Entry 3JAX (electron microscopy, 23.00 A resolution (very low resolution: no residue pairs are listed; an interface is given only as per-side residue counts)); this record covers chains B and E of the 6 polymer chains in the assembly.

# Chain B
Name: myosin 2 heavy chain
Source organism: Schistosoma mansoni
Chain sequence (974 residues; numbered 1 to 974; the number before each row is that of its first residue):
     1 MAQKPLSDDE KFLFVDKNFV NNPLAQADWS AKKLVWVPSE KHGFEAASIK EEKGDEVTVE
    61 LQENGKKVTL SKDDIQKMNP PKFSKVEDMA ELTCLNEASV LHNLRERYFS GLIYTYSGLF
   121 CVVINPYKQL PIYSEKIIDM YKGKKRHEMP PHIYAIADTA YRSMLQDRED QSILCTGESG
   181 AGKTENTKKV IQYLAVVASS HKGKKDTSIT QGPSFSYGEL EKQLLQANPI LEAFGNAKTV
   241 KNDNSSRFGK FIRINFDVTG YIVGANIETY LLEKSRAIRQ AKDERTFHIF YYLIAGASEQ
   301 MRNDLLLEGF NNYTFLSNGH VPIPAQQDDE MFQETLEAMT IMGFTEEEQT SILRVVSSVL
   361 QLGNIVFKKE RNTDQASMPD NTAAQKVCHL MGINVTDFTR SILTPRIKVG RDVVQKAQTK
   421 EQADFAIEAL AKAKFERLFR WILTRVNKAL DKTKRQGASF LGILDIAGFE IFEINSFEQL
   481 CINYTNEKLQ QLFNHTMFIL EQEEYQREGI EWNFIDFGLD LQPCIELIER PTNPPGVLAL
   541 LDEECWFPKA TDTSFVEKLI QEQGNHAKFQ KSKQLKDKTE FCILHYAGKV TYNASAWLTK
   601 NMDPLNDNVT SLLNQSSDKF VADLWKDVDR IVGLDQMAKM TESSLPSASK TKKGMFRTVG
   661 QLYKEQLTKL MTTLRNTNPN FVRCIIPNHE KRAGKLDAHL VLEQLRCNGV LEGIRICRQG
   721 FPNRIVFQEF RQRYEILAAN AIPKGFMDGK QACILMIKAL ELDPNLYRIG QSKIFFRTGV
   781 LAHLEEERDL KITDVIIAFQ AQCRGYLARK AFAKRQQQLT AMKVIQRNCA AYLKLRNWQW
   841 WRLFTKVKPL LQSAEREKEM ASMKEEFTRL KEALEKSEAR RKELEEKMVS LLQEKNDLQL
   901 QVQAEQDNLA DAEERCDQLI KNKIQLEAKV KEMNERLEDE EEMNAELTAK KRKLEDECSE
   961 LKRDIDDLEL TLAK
Not modelled in the structure: 1, 205-210, 452-457, 635-655

# Chain E
Name: myosin regulatory light chain
Source organism: Schistosoma mansoni
Chain sequence (196 residues; numbered 1 to 196; the number before each row is that of its first residue):
     1 MGDDEKKEKK KKSKKKAEEE GGDAPAAPPA PKPPSQKRRA QRSGSNVFAM FTQHQVQEFK
    61 EAFQLIDQDK DGFISKNDIR ATFDSLGRLC TEQELDSMVA EAPGPINFTM FLTIFGDRIA
   121 GTDEEDVIVN AFNLFDEGDG KCKEETLKRS LTTWGEKFSQ DEVDQALSEA PIDGNGLIDI
   181 KKFAQILTKG AKEEGA

# How chain B and chain E interact
At this resolution (23 A) residue pairs are not listed: 9 residues of chain B and 8 of chain E lie at the interface.

# In short
The interface between chain B and chain E involves 9 residues on one side and 8 on the other.
Here chain B is myosin 2 heavy chain and chain E is myosin regulatory light chain, both from Schistosoma
mansoni. Entry 3JAX (Heavy meromyosin from Schistosoma mansoni muscle thick filament by negative stain EM) was
determined by electron microscopy.
